Entry 7YPB (electron microscopy, 3.48 A resolution); this record covers chains C and G of the 9 polymer chains in the assembly.

Chain C:
Name: DNA-directed RNA polymerase subunit beta
Organism: Escherichia coli K-12
Notes: EC 2.7.7.6
Reference sequence: P0A8V2 (RPOB_ECOLI); residue numbers follow UniProt; this construct covers 1-1342
Sequence (1342 residues; numbered 1 to 1342; the number before each row is that of its first residue):
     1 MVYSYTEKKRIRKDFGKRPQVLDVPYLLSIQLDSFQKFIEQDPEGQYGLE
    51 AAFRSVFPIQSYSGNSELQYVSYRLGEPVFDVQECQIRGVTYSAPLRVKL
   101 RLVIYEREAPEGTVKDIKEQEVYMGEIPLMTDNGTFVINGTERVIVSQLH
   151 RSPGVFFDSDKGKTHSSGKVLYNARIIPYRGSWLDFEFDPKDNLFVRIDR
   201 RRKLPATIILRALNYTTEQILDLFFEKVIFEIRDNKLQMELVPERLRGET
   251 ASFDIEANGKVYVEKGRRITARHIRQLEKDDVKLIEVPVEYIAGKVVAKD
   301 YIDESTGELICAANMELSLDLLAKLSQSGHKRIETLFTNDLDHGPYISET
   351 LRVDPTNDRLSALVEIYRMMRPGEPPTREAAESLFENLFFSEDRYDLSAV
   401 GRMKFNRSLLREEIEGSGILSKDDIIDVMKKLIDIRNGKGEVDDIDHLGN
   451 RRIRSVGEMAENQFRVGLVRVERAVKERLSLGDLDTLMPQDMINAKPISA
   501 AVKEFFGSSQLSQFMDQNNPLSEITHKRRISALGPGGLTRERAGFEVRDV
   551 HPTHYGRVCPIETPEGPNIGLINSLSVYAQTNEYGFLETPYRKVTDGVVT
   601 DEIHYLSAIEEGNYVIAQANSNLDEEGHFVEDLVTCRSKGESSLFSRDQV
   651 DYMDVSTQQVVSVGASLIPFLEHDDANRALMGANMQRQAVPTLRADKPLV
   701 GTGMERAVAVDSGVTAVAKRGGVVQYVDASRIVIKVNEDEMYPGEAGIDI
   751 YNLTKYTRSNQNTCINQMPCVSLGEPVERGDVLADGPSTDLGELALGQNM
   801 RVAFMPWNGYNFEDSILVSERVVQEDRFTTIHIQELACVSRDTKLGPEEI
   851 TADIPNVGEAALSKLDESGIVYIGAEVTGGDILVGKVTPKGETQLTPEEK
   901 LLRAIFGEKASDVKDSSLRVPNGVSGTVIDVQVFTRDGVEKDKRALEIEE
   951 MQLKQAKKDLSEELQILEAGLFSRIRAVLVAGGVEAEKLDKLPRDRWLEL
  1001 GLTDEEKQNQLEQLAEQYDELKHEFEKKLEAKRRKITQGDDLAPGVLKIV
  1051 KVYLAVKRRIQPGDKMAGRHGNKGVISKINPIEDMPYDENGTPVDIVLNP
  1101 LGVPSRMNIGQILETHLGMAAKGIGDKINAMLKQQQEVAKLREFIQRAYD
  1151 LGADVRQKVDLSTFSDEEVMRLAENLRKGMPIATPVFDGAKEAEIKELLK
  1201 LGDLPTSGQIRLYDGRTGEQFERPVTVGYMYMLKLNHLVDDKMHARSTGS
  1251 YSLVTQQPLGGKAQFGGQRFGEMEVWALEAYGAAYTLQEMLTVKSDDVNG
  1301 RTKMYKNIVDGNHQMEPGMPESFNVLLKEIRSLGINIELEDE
Not modelled in the structure: 1-2, 891-912, 980-1004, 1342
Curated features (UniProtKB/Swiss-Prot):
  - modified residue (N6-acetyllysine): Lys1022, Lys1200
  - mutagenesis: Ile561 (I561S: Resistant to antibiotics salinamide A and B), Ile569 (I569S: Resistant to antibiotics salinamide A and B), Ala665 (A665E: Resistant to antibiotics salinamide A and B), Asp675 (D675A/G: Resistant to antibiotics salinamide A and B), Asn677 (N677H/K: Resistant to antibiotics salinamide A and B), Leu680 (L680M: Resistant to antibiotics salinamide A and B), Glu813 (E813K: Disrupts the enzyme's active center)

Chain G:
Molecule: 31-nt DNA strand
Sequence (31 nucleotides; row label = number of the first residue in the row; numbers below 1 keep their minus sign (DG-14 is residue -14)):
   -14 GGGTATTCGCCGTGAATAAAAAGGGTACGCC
Not modelled in the structure: 0-4, 11-16

Interface between chain C and chain G:
Pairs across the interface (5; chain C residue first):
  His165(C) with DT-8(G), salt bridge to the phosphate
  Lys191(C) with DC-7(G), salt bridge to the phosphate
  Arg202(C) with DC-5(G), salt bridge to the phosphate
  Lys203(C) with DG-6(G), phosphate contact
  Arg542(C) with DG-1(G), hydrogen bond to the base
Also at the interface, not in a pair above, chain C (6 interface residues in all): Asn494
Also at the interface, not in a pair above, chain G (6 interface residues in all): DG9

In short:
The chain C/chain G interface involves 6 residues from each chain; the contacts include 1 hydrogen bond and 3
salt bridges. Polar pairs include Arg542(C)-DG-1(G), His165(C)-DT-8(G) and Lys191(C)-DC-7(G). Curated
annotation (UniProt) lists 7 mutagenesis sites on chain C.
Chain C is DNA-directed RNA polymerase subunit beta (Escherichia coli K-12) and chain G is a 31-nt DNA strand;
the structure, Cryo-EM structure of Escherichia coli release complex of transcription termination
(TTC-release), was determined by electron microscopy (same publication as 7YP9 and 7YPA).
